Entry 5C6Q (X-ray diffraction, 3.25 A resolution); this record covers chain A.

[Chain A]
Molecule: ASPR2 protein
Source organism: Oryza sativa
Notes: fragment: N-terminal domain
Reference sequence: Q5NBT9 (Q5NBT9_ORYSJ); residues 1-209 here = UniProt positions 1-209
Amino-acid sequence (209 residues; numbered 1 to 209; the number before each row is that of its first residue):
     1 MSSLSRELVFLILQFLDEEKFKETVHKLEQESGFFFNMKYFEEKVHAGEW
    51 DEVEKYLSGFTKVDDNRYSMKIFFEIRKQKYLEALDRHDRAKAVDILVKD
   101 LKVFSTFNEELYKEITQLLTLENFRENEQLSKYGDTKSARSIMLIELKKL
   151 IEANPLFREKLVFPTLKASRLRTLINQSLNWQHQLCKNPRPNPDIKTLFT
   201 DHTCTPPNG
Not modelled in the structure: 206-209
Metal / ion sites: Zn2+: His-183, Cys-186, His-202, Cys-204
Swiss-Prot annotation at these positions:
  - mutagenesis: Arg-67 (R67A: Loss of interaction with EAR motif-containing full-length proteins), Tyr-68 (Y68A: Loss of interaction with EAR motif-containing full-length proteins), Lys-71 (K71A: Loss of interaction with EAR motif-containing full-length proteins), Phe-74 (F74A: Loss of interaction with EAR motif-containing full-length proteins), Phe-104 (F104A: Loss of interaction with EAR motif-containing full-length proteins), Leu-111 (L111A: Loss of interaction with EAR motif-containing full-length proteins), Leu-118 (L118A: Loss of interaction with EAR motif-containing full-length proteins), Leu-130 (L130A: Loss of interaction with EAR motif-containing full-length proteins), Leu-150 (L150A: Loss of interaction with EAR motif-containing full-length proteins), Asn-176 (N176H: Aggregates formation)
What the authors report for this chain:
  - mutagenesis - N176H: decreased stability

[Summary]
His-183, Cys-186, His-202 and Cys-204 coordinate Zn2+. From UniProt: 10 mutagenesis sites. From the paper:
N176H reduces stability.
Chain A is ASPR2 protein (Oryza sativa); the structure, Crystal structure of the apo TOPLESS related protein 2
(TPR2) N-terminal domain (1-209) from rice, was determined by X-ray diffraction together with 4ZHE, 5C6V, 5C7E
and 5C7F from the same study.
